3V2O - chains A and B; structure by X-ray diffraction, 1.89 A resolution.

[Chain A]
Protein: Ankyrin repeat family A protein 2
Source organism: Homo sapiens
Notes: fragment: (ANK repeats)
Reference sequence: Q9H9E1 (ANRA2_HUMAN); residues 148-313 here = UniProt positions 148-313
Chain sequence (183 residues; row label = number of the first residue in the row):
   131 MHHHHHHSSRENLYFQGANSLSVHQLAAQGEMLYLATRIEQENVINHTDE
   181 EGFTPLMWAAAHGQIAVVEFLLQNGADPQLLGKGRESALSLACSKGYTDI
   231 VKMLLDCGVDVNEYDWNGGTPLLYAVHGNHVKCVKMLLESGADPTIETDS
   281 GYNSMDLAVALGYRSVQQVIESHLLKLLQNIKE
Not modelled in the structure: 131-150, 309-313
Differences from the reference sequence: expression tag (131-147)

[Chain B]
Protein: Low-density lipoprotein receptor-related protein 2
Reference sequence: P98158 (LRP2_RAT); residues 1-19 here correspond to UniProt positions 4448-4466 (UniProt number = residue number + 4447)
Chain sequence (19 residues; each row starts with the number of its first residue):
     1 HYRKTGSLLPTLPKLPSLS
Not modelled in the structure: 1-8

[How chain A and chain B interact]
Residue-residue contacts (25):
  Phe-183(A) / Pro-10(B)
  Trp-188(A) / Leu-9(B)  hydrophobic
  Trp-188(A) / Pro-10(B)
  Ala-191(A) / Pro-10(B)  hydrophobic
  Glu-216(A) / Leu-12(B)
  Ser-220(A) / Leu-12(B)
  Leu-221(A) / Pro-10(B)  hydrophobic
  Leu-221(A) / Leu-12(B)  hydrophobic
  Ser-224(A) / Leu-12(B)
  Asp-245(A) / Leu-12(B)
  Asn-247(A) / Pro-13(B)  hydrogen bond (side chain-backbone)
  Asn-247(A) / Lys-14(B)  hydrogen bond
  Asn-247(A) / Leu-15(B)
  Gly-249(A) / Leu-15(B)
  Tyr-254(A) / Leu-12(B)
  Tyr-254(A) / Pro-13(B)
  Tyr-254(A) / Leu-15(B)  hydrophobic
  His-257(A) / Pro-13(B)
  His-257(A) / Lys-14(B)
  His-257(A) / Leu-15(B)
  Ser-280(A) / Ser-17(B)
  Ser-280(A) / Leu-18(B)  hydrogen bond (side chain-backbone)
  Tyr-282(A) / Leu-15(B)
  Tyr-282(A) / Pro-16(B)  hydrogen bond (side chain-backbone)
  Leu-287(A) / Pro-16(B)  hydrophobic
Other interface residues (no listed pair), chain A (18 interface residues in all): His-192, Gly-248, Leu-253
Other interface residues (no listed pair), chain B (10 interface residues in all): Thr-11

[Overview]
18 residues of chain A and 10 residues of chain B are in contact, with 4 hydrogen bonds. Polar contacts
include Asn-247(A)/Pro-13(B), Asn-247(A)/Lys-14(B) and Ser-280(A)/Leu-18(B).
Chain A is Ankyrin repeat family A protein 2 (Homo sapiens) and chain B is Low-density lipoprotein
receptor-related protein 2; the structure, Crystal Structure of the Peptide Bound Complex of the Ankyrin
Repeat Domains of Human ANKRA2, was determined by X-ray diffraction, deposited together with 3UXG, 3UZD, 3V2X,
3V30 and 3V31.
